2G16 - chains A and B; structure by X-ray diffraction, 2.00 A resolution.

== Chain A ==
Name: Green fluorescent protein
Source organism: Aequorea victoria
UniProtKB: P42212 (GFP_AEQVI); numbering as in UniProt (aligned over 2-64)
Chain sequence (66 residues; row label = number of the first residue in the row; numbering starts at 0):
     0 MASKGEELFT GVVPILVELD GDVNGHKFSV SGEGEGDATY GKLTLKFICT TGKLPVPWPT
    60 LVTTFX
Not modelled in the structure: 0-2
Differences from the reference sequence: initiating methionine (0); cloning artifact (1)
Modified positions: E1H (ethanimine) at position 65
UniProt features mapped onto this chain:
  - mutagenesis: Ser30 (S30R: In mut1.28; shifts fluorescence lifetime from 3.03 to 2.76 ns; when associated with H-145. In mut2.2; shifts fluorescence lifetime from 3.03 to 1.94 ns; when associated with H-69 and H-145 ...), Tyr39 (Y39N: In EBFP1.2; shifts the excitation and emission spectra to shorter wavelengths and increases quantum yields compared to BFP; when associated with R-30; H-66; A-72; T-105; F-145; V-171 ...), Phe46 (F46L: In mut3.3; shifts fluorescence lifetime from 3.03 to 1.88 ns; when associated with R-30; H-69 and H-145. In R10-3 ...), Phe64 (F64L: In EGFP; increases fluorescence at warmer temperatures such as 37 degrees Celsius; when associated with T-65. In EBFP; gives rise to variants with blue fluorescence ...)

== Chain B ==
Name: Green fluorescent protein
Source organism: Aequorea victoria
UniProtKB: P42212 (GFP_AEQVI); aligned to UniProt positions 66-236 over residues 68-238 (the alignment contains insertions or deletions, so no single offset holds)
Chain sequence (172 residues; each row starts with the number of its first residue; note: 1 number in that range is skipped by the numbering (no residue carries it; nothing is unmodelled there)):
    66 S
    68 VQCFSRYPDH MKQHDFFKSA MPEGYVQERT ISFKDDGNYK TRAEVKFEGD TLVNRIELKG
   128 IDFKEDGNIL GHKLEYNYNS HNVYITADKQ KNGIKANFKI RHNIEDGSVQ LADHYQQNTP
   188 IGDGPVLLPD NHYLSTQSAL SKDPNEKRDH MVLLEFVTAA GITHGMDELY K
Not modelled in the structure: 231-238
Differences from the reference sequence: chromophore (66, 66, 66); engineered mutation Ser99 (Phe in P42212), Thr153 (Met in P42212), Ala163 (Val in P42212)
Modified positions: Ser66 ((4-methyl-5-oxo-2,5-dihydro-1H-imidazol-1-yl)acetic acid; CWR)
Covalent attachments: covalent link Ser66-Val68

== How chain A and chain B interact ==
Contacting residue pairs (122; chain A residue first):
  Gly4(A) with Lys85(B); Met88(B), hydrogen bond (backbone-backbone)
  Glu5(A) with Lys79(B), salt bridge; Lys85(B)
  Leu7(A) with Pro89(B)
  Phe8(A) with Cys70(B); Phe71(B), hydrophobic; Lys85(B); Met88(B), hydrophobic; Phe114(B), hydrophobic
  Val12(A) with Phe71(B), hydrophobic; Phe114(B), hydrophobic; Asp117(B)
  Pro13(A) with Asp117(B); Thr118(B); Leu119(B), hydrogen bond (backbone-backbone)
  Ile14(A) with Phe71(B), hydrophobic; Leu119(B)
  Leu15(A) with Thr118(B); Leu119(B), hydrogen bond (backbone-backbone); Val120(B); Asn121(B), hydrogen bond (backbone-backbone)
  Val16(A) with Asn121(B); Ile123(B), hydrophobic
  Glu17(A) with Asn121(B), hydrogen bond (backbone-backbone); Arg122(B); Ile123(B), hydrogen bond (backbone-backbone)
  Leu18(A) with Ile123(B)
  Asp19(A) with Ile123(B), hydrogen bond (backbone-backbone); Glu124(B); Leu125(B), hydrogen bond (backbone-backbone)
  Gly20(A) with Leu125(B)
  Asp21(A) with Leu125(B), hydrogen bond (backbone-backbone); Lys126(B); Gly127(B), hydrogen bond (backbone-backbone)
  Val22(A) with Tyr106(B), hydrophobic; Leu125(B), hydrophobic; Gly127(B); Phe130(B), hydrophobic
  Asn23(A) with Gly127(B), hydrogen bond (backbone-backbone); Ile128(B); Asp129(B), hydrogen bond (side chain-backbone); Phe130(B), hydrogen bond (side chain-backbone); Leu137(B)
  Phe27(A) with Leu125(B), hydrophobic
  Gly35(A) with Phe71(B)
  Ala37(A) with Phe71(B); Arg73(B); Lys85(B)
  Thr38(A) with Arg73(B)
  Gly40(A) with Phe71(B); Arg73(B); Glu222(B); Phe223(B); Val224(B), hydrogen bond (backbone-backbone)
  Lys41(A) with Glu222(B); Phe223(B)
  Leu42(A) with Val68(B), hydrophobic; Phe71(B), hydrophobic; Leu220(B); Leu221(B); Glu222(B), hydrogen bond (backbone-backbone)
  Thr43(A) with Leu220(B); Leu221(B)
  Leu44(A) with Met218(B); Val219(B); Leu220(B), hydrogen bond (backbone-backbone)
  Lys45(A) with Asp210(B), salt bridge; Glu213(B), salt bridge; Met218(B)
  Phe46(A) with His217(B); Met218(B), hydrogen bond (backbone-backbone); Leu220(B), hydrophobic
  Ile47(A) with Arg215(B); Asp216(B)
  Cys48(A) with Asp216(B), hydrogen bond (backbone-backbone)
  Gly51(A) with Asp216(B)
  Lys52(A) with Asp216(B)
  Leu53(A) with His139(B); Asp216(B), hydrogen bond (backbone-side chain)
  Pro54(A) with Leu137(B); His139(B)
  Val55(A) with Tyr106(B); Ile136(B), hydrophobic; His139(B)
  Pro56(A) with Ile136(B)
  Trp57(A) with Tyr143(B), hydrophobic; Asp216(B), hydrogen bond; His217(B), hydrogen bond (side chain-backbone); Met218(B), hydrophobic
  Pro58(A) with Glu142(B); Asn144(B); Tyr145(B); His169(B); Leu207(B), hydrophobic
  Thr59(A) with Phe100(B); Tyr106(B), hydrogen bond; Leu141(B); His169(B)
  Leu60(A) with Tyr106(B), hydrophobic; Leu125(B), hydrophobic
  Val61(A) with Ser66(B); Tyr145(B), hydrophobic; Met218(B), hydrophobic; Glu222(B)
  Thr62(A) with Ser66(B); Arg96(B), hydrogen bond (backbone-side chain); Tyr145(B); Phe165(B); His181(B), hydrogen bond
  Thr63(A) with Ser66(B); Arg96(B); Ile98(B); Thr108(B); Asn121(B); Ile123(B)
  Phe64(A) with Ser66(B); Asn121(B), hydrogen bond (backbone-side chain); Met218(B), hydrophobic
  E1H_65(A) with Ser66(B); Val68(B); Glu222(B)
Also at the interface, not in a pair above, chain A (47 interface residues in all): His25, Asp36, Tyr39
Also at the interface, not in a pair above, chain B (58 interface residues in all): Ser72, Ser86, Asn135, Ile167, Lys209

== In short ==
47 residues of chain A face 58 of chain B across their interface, with 25 hydrogen bonds and 3 salt bridges.
Polar pairs include Glu5(A)-Lys79(B), Lys45(A)-Asp210(B) and Lys45(A)-Glu213(B). UniProt lists 4 mutagenesis
sites on chain A.
Here chain A is Green fluorescent protein and chain B is Green fluorescent protein, both from Aequorea
victoria. Entry 2G16 (Structure of S65A Y66S GFP variant after backbone fragmentation) was determined by X-ray
diffraction (same publication as 2G2S and 2G6E).
